7S16 - chain A; structure by X-ray diffraction, 1.24 A resolution.

# Chain A
Molecule: Coatomer subunit alpha
From: Schizosaccharomyces pombe
Notes: fragment: WD40 domain
Reference sequence: Q96WV5 (COPA_SCHPO); numbering as in UniProt (aligned over 1-327)
Chain sequence (338 residues; each row starts with the number of its first residue; numbering starts at 0):
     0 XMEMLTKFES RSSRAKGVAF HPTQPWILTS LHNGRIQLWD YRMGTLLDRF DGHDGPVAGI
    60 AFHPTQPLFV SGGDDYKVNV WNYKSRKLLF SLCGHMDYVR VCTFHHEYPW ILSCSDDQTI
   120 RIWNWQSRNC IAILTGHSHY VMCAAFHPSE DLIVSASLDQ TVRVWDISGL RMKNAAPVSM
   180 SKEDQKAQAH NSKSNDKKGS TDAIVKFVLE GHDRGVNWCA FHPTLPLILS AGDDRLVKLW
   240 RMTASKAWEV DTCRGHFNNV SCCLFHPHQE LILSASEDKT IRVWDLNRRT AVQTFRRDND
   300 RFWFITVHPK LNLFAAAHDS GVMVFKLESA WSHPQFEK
Disordered / not traced: 188-199, 333-335, 337
Differences from the reference sequence: acetylation (0); engineered mutation A57 (Arg in Q96WV5); conflict K181 (Leu in Q96WV5), K185 (Leu in Q96WV5), K192 (Ile in Q96WV5), K196 (Leu in Q96WV5), K197 (Phe in Q96WV5); expression tag (328-337)
Modified positions: ACE (acetyl group) at position 0
From the paper describing this entry:
  - conformationally variable residues (loop rearrangement, side-chain flip): K15, H31, G72 to V77, Y97, Y139
  - mutagenesis - D115A, Y139A: abolished binding to spike hepta-peptide

# Summary
From the paper: D115A and Y139A abolish binding to spike hepta-peptide; conformational variability at K15, H31
and G72 among others.
Chain A is Coatomer subunit alpha (Schizosaccharomyces pombe); the structure, Crystal structure of
alpha-COP-WD40 domain R57A mutant, was determined by X-ray diffraction together with 7S22 and 7S23 from the
same study.
